6L7A - chains A and R of the 18 polymer chains in the assembly; structure by electron microscopy, 3.38 A resolution.

[Chain A]
Name: Curli production assembly/transport protein CsgG
Organism: Escherichia coli O69:H11 str. 08-4661
UniProtKB: A0A027ZN26 (A0A027ZN26_ECOLX); residues -14 to 262 here correspond to UniProt positions 1-277 (UniProt number = residue number + 15)
Amino-acid sequence (277 residues; each row starts with the number of its first residue; numbers below 1 keep their minus sign (Met-14 is residue -14)):
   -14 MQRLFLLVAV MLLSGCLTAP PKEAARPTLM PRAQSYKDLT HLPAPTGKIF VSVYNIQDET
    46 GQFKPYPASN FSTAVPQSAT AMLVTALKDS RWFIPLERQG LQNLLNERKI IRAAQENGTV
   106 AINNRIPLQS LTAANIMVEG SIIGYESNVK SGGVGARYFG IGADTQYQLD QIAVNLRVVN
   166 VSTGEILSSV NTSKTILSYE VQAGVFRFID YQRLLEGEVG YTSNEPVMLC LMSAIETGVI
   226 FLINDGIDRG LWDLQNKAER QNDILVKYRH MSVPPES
Unresolved in the structure: -14 to 9, 104-110

[Chain R]
Name: CsgF
Organism: Escherichia coli
UniProtKB: B2CY45 (B2CY45_ECOLX); residues -18 to 119 here correspond to UniProt positions 1-138 (UniProt number = residue number + 19)
Amino-acid sequence (138 residues; row label = number of the first residue in the row; numbers below 1 keep their minus sign (Met-18 is residue -18)):
   -18 MRVKHAVVLL MLISPLSWAG TMTFQFRNPN FGGNPNNGAF LLNSAQAQNS YKDPSYNDDF
    42 GIETPSALDN FTQAIQSQIL GGLLSNINTG KPGRMVTNDY IVDIANRDGQ LQLNVTDRKT
   102 GQTSTIQVSG LQNNSTDF
Unresolved in the structure: -18 to 0, 37-119
Reported in the primary citation:
  - mutagenesis - N11A, F21D: unchanged binding to Curli production assembly/transport protein CsgG (chain A)

[How chain A and chain R interact]
Pairs across the interface (8; chain A residue first):
  Phe193(A) - Ala28(R)
  Gln197(A) - Ala28(R)
  Gln197(A) - Gln29(R)
  Gln197(A) - Asn30(R)  hydrogen bond (side chain-backbone)
  Gln197(A) - Ser31(R)
  Arg198(A) - Gln29(R)  hydrogen bond (side chain-backbone)
  Arg198(A) - Ser31(R)
  Leu199(A) - Gln29(R)
Other interface residues (no listed pair), chain A (5 interface residues in all): Phe191
Other interface residues (no listed pair), chain R (5 interface residues in all): Phe21
Interface features reported in the paper:
  - hot spots on chain R (mutagenesis) - R8A, N9A, L22D, L23D: decreased binding to Curli production assembly/transport protein CsgG (chain A)
  - hot spots on chain R (mutagenesis) - F5D, F7D, F12D: abolished binding to Curli production assembly/transport protein CsgG (chain A)
  - hot spots on chain R (mutagenesis) - N11A: unchanged binding to Curli production assembly/transport protein CsgG (chain A)

[Summary]
The chain A/chain R interface involves 5 residues from each chain, with 2 hydrogen bonds. Polar pairs include
Gln197(A)-Asn30(R) and Arg198(A)-Gln29(R). The paper reports that R8A, N9A and L22D of chain R, among others,
reduce binding to Curli production assembly/transport protein CsgG (chain A); F5D, F7D and F12D of chain R
abolish binding to Curli production assembly/transport protein CsgG (chain A); 9 substitutions were tested in
all.
Chain A is Curli production assembly/transport protein CsgG (Escherichia coli O69:H11 str. 08-4661) and chain
R is CsgF (Escherichia coli); the structure, CsgFG complex in Curli biogenesis system, was determined by
electron microscopy (same publication as 6L7C).
